PDB entry 1X29 | X-ray diffraction, 2.20 A resolution | chains A and B

# Chain A (and B)
Molecule: Aspartate aminotransferase
Organism: Escherichia coli
Notes: EC 2.6.1.1; chain B of this document is another copy of the same molecule, construct and numbering; everything in this record applies to it too
Reference sequence: P00509 (AAT_ECOLI); the construct has insertions or renumbered stretches relative to UniProt, so the offset changes along the chain: 5-64 = UniProt 1-60; 66-126 = UniProt 61-121; 133-152 = UniProt 123-142; 154-231 = UniProt 143-220; 1 more segments
Chain sequence (396 residues; numbered 5 to 409; 9 numbers in that range are skipped by the numbering (no residue carries them; nothing is unmodelled there); the number before each row is that of its first residue):
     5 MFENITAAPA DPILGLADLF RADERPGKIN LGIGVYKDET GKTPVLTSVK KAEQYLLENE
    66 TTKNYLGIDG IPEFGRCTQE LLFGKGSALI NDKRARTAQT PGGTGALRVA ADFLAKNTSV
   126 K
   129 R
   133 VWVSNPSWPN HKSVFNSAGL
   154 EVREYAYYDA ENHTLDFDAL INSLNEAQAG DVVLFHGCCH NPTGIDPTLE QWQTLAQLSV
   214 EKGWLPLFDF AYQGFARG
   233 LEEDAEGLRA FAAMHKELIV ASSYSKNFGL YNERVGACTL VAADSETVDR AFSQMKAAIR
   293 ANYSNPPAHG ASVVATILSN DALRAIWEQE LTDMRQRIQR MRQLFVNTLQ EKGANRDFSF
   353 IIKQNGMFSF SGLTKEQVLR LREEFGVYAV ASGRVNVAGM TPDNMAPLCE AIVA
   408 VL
Small-molecule neighbours:
  - PMG (N-({3-hydroxy-2-methyl-5-[(phosphonooxy)methyl]pyridin-4-yl}methyl)-2-methyl-L-glutamic acid), molecule 1: Ile17, Leu18, Ile37, Gly38, Gly107, Gly108, Thr109, Leu112, Trp140, His143, His189, Asn194, Asp222, Ala224, Tyr225, Ser255, Ser257, Lys258, Arg266, Phe360, Arg386
  - PMG, molecule 2: Tyr70, Arg292, Ser296
Curated features (UniProtKB/Swiss-Prot):
  - binding site (L-aspartate): Gly38, Trp140, Asn194, Arg386
  - modified residue: Lys258 (N6-(pyridoxal phosphate)lysine)

# Interface between chain A and chain B
Residue-residue contacts (152):
  Met5(A) - Ser124(B)
  Met5(A) - Val125(B)  hydrophobic
  Met5(A) - Gly183(B)
  Met5(A) - Leu218(B)  hydrophobic
  Met5(A) - Glu249(B)  hydrogen bond (backbone-side chain)
  Phe6(A) - Phe118(B)  hydrophobic
  Phe6(A) - Glu249(B)  hydrogen bond (backbone-side chain)
  Phe6(A) - Leu272(B)  hydrophobic
  Phe6(A) - Val273(B)
  Phe6(A) - Thr279(B)
  Phe6(A) - Arg282(B)  hydrogen bond (backbone-side chain)
  Glu7(A) - Glu249(B)
  Glu7(A) - Arg282(B)  hydrogen bond (backbone-side chain)
  Ile9(A) - Phe118(B)  hydrophobic
  Ile9(A) - Asn122(B)
  Ile9(A) - Arg282(B)  hydrogen bond (backbone-side chain)
  Ile9(A) - Ala283(B)  hydrophobic
  Ile9(A) - Gln286(B)
  Thr10(A) - Gln286(B)
  Ala11(A) - Arg282(B)
  Ala11(A) - Ser285(B)
  Ala11(A) - Gln286(B)
  Ala12(A) - Ser285(B)  hydrogen bond (backbone-side chain)
  Ala12(A) - Gln286(B)
  Asp15(A) - Arg292(B)  salt bridge
  Leu18(A) - Ile73(B)  hydrophobic
  Leu18(A) - Arg292(B)
  Val39(A) - Asn69(B)
  Val39(A) - Tyr70(B)  hydrophobic
  Thr47(A) - Thr66(B)
  Thr47(A) - Thr67(B)  hydrogen bond (backbone-side chain)
  Pro48(A) - Thr66(B)
  Val49(A) - Thr66(B)
  Lys54(A) - Leu60(B)
  Lys54(A) - Leu61(B)  hydrogen bond (side chain-backbone)
  Lys54(A) - Glu64(B)  hydrogen bond (side chain-backbone)
  Glu57(A) - Leu61(B)
  Glu57(A) - Lys68(B)  salt bridge
  Gln58(A) - Leu61(B)
  Leu61(A) - Lys54(B)  hydrogen bond (backbone-side chain)
  Leu61(A) - Glu57(B)
  Leu61(A) - Gln58(B)
  Leu61(A) - Leu61(B)  hydrophobic
  Glu64(A) - Lys54(B)  hydrogen bond (backbone-side chain)
  Thr66(A) - Thr47(B)
  Thr66(A) - Pro48(B)
  Thr66(A) - Val49(B)
  Thr67(A) - Thr47(B)  hydrogen bond (side chain-backbone)
  Thr67(A) - Val49(B)
  Lys68(A) - Glu57(B)  salt bridge
  Lys68(A) - Gly261(B)
  Lys68(A) - Tyr263(B)
  Lys68(A) - Asn264(B)  hydrogen bond (backbone-backbone)
  Lys68(A) - Glu265(B)  salt bridge
  Asn69(A) - Val39(B)
  Asn69(A) - Asn264(B)  hydrogen bond (backbone-side chain)
  Tyr70(A) - Val39(B)  hydrophobic
  Tyr70(A) - Ser257(B)
  Tyr70(A) - Lys258(B)  hydrogen bond
  Tyr70(A) - Tyr263(B)  hydrophobic
  Tyr70(A) - Arg266(B)
  Ile73(A) - Leu18(B)  hydrophobic
  Pro106(A) - Tyr295(B)  hydrophobic
  Thr109(A) - Arg292(B)
  Thr109(A) - Asn294(B)
  Thr109(A) - Tyr295(B)
  Thr109(A) - Ser296(B)
  Gly110(A) - Asn294(B)
  Arg113(A) - Arg113(B)
  Arg113(A) - Asp117(B)  salt bridge
  Arg113(A) - Ala293(B)  hydrogen bond (side chain-backbone)
  Arg113(A) - Asn294(B)
  Asp117(A) - Arg113(B)  salt bridge
  Phe118(A) - Phe6(B)  hydrophobic
  Phe118(A) - Ile9(B)  hydrophobic
  Asn122(A) - Ile9(B)
  Ser124(A) - Met5(B)
  Val125(A) - Met5(B)  hydrophobic
  Trp140(A) - Arg292(B)
  Asn142(A) - Arg292(B)  hydrogen bond (side chain-backbone)
  Ser145(A) - Ala293(B)
  Val146(A) - Ala293(B)
  Ser149(A) - Lys121(B)  hydrogen bond (backbone-side chain)
  Ser149(A) - Ala293(B)
  Glu249(A) - Met5(B)  hydrogen bond (side chain-backbone)
  Glu249(A) - Phe6(B)  hydrogen bond (side chain-backbone)
  Glu249(A) - Glu7(B)
  Ser257(A) - Tyr70(B)
  Lys258(A) - Tyr70(B)  hydrogen bond
  Gly261(A) - Lys68(B)
  Tyr263(A) - Lys68(B)
  Tyr263(A) - Tyr70(B)  hydrophobic
  Asn264(A) - Lys68(B)  hydrogen bond (backbone-backbone)
  Asn264(A) - Asn69(B)  hydrogen bond (side chain-backbone)
  Asn264(A) - Leu71(B)
  Asn264(A) - Pro298(B)
  Asn264(A) - Pro299(B)
  Asn264(A) - Ala300(B)  hydrogen bond (backbone-backbone)
  Glu265(A) - Lys68(B)  salt bridge
  Glu265(A) - Pro299(B)
  Glu265(A) - Ala300(B)
  Glu265(A) - His301(B)  hydrogen bond (side chain-backbone)
  Arg266(A) - Tyr70(B)
  Arg266(A) - Tyr295(B)  hydrogen bond (side chain-backbone)
  Arg266(A) - Ser296(B)
  Arg266(A) - Asn297(B)  hydrogen bond (side chain-backbone)
  Arg266(A) - Pro298(B)
  Arg266(A) - Pro299(B)
  Leu272(A) - Phe6(B)  hydrophobic
  Val273(A) - Phe6(B)
  Thr279(A) - Phe6(B)
  Arg282(A) - Phe6(B)
  Arg282(A) - Glu7(B)  hydrogen bond (side chain-backbone)
  Arg282(A) - Asn8(B)
  Arg282(A) - Ile9(B)  hydrogen bond (side chain-backbone)
  Arg282(A) - Ala11(B)
  Ala283(A) - Ile9(B)  hydrophobic
  Ser285(A) - Ala11(B)
  Ser285(A) - Ala12(B)  hydrogen bond (side chain-backbone)
  Gln286(A) - Ile9(B)
  Gln286(A) - Thr10(B)
  Gln286(A) - Ala11(B)
  Gln286(A) - Ala12(B)
  Arg292(A) - Asp15(B)  salt bridge
  Arg292(A) - Leu18(B)
  Arg292(A) - Thr109(B)
  Arg292(A) - Trp140(B)
  Arg292(A) - Asn142(B)  hydrogen bond (backbone-side chain)
  Ala293(A) - Arg113(B)  hydrogen bond (backbone-side chain)
  Ala293(A) - Ser145(B)
  Ala293(A) - Val146(B)
  Ala293(A) - Ser149(B)
  Asn294(A) - Thr109(B)
  Asn294(A) - Gly110(B)
  Asn294(A) - Arg113(B)
  Asn294(A) - Asn294(B)  hydrogen bond
  Tyr295(A) - Pro106(B)
  Tyr295(A) - Thr109(B)
  Tyr295(A) - Arg266(B)  hydrogen bond (backbone-side chain)
  Ser296(A) - Thr109(B)
  Ser296(A) - Arg266(B)
  Asn297(A) - Arg266(B)  hydrogen bond (backbone-side chain)
  Pro298(A) - Asn264(B)
  Pro298(A) - Arg266(B)
  Pro299(A) - Asn264(B)
  Pro299(A) - Glu265(B)
  Pro299(A) - Arg266(B)
  Pro299(A) - Pro299(B)  hydrophobic
  Ala300(A) - Asn264(B)  hydrogen bond (backbone-backbone)
  Ala300(A) - Glu265(B)
  His301(A) - Glu265(B)  hydrogen bond (backbone-side chain)
  His301(A) - His301(B)  hydrogen bond
Interface residues without a listed pair, chain A (77 interface residues in all): Asn8, Ile17, Ile37, Leu60, Leu71, Leu119, Thr123, Gly183, Leu218, Leu250, Ile251, Leu262, Ala274, Ala289
Interface residues without a listed pair, chain B (79 interface residues in all): Ile17, Ile37, Leu119, Thr123, Leu250, Ile251, Leu262, Ala274, Ala289, Ala290

# Overview
The interface between chain A and chain B involves 77 residues on one side and 79 on the other, with 38
hydrogen bonds and 8 salt bridges. Among the polar pairs are Asp15(A)-Arg292(B), Glu57(A)-Lys68(B) and
Lys68(A)-Glu265(B). Ligands of chain A: compound PMG.
Both chains are Aspartate aminotransferase (Escherichia coli). Entry 1X29 (Crystal Structure of e.coli AspAT
complexed with N-phosphopyridoxyl-2-methyl-L-glutamic acid) was determined by X-ray diffraction together with
1X28 and 1X2A from the same study.
